6DBQ - chains D and H of the 8 polymer chains in the assembly; structure by electron microscopy, 4.22 A resolution (low resolution: residue-level contacts below are approximate; hydrogen-bond / salt-bridge calls are withheld).

== Chain D ==
Molecule: Recombination activating gene 2
Organism: Danio rerio
Reference sequence: Q1RLW7 (Q1RLW7_DANRE); residue numbers follow UniProt; this construct covers 1-530
Sequence (533 residues; row label = number of the first residue in the row; numbers below 1 keep their minus sign (Gly-2 is residue -2)):
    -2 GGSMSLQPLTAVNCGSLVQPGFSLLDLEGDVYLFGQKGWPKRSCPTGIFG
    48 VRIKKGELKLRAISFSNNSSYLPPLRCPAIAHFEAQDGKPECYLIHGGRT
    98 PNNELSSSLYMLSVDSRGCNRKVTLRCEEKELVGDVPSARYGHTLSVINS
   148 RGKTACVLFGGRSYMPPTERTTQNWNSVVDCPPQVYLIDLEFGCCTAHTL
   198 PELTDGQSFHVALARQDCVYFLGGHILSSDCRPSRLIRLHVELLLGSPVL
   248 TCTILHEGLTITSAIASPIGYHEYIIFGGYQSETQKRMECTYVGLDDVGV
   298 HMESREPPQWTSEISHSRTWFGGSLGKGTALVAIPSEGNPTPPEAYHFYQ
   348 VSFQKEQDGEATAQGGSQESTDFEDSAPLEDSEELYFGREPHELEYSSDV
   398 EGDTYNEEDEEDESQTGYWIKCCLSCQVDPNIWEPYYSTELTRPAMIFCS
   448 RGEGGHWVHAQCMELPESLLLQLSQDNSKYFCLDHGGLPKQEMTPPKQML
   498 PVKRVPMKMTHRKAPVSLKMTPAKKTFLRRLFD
Unresolved in the structure: -2 to 0, 352-530
Sequence notes: expression tag (-2 to 0)

== Chain H ==
Molecule: Reverse strand of 23-RSS substrate DNA
Sequence (61 nucleotides; numbered 1 to 61; the number before each row is that of its first residue):
     1 CTGCAGGGTTTTTGTACAGCCAGACAGTGGAGTACTACCACTGTGTAAGA
    51 CAGGCCAGATC

== How chain D and chain H interact ==
Residue-residue contacts (6):
  Lys38(D) - DG49(H)
  Arg39(D) - DA50(H)
  Arg39(D) - DC51(H)
  Ser40(D) - DA50(H)
  Arg118(D) - DA59(H)
  Arg118(D) - DT60(H)
Also at the interface, not in a pair above, chain D (6 interface residues in all): Lys51, Asn117
Also at the interface, not in a pair above, chain H (6 interface residues in all): DG58

== In short ==
Chain D and chain H each contribute 6 residues to their interface.
Chain D is Recombination activating gene 2 (Danio rerio) and chain H is Reverse strand of 23-RSS substrate
DNA; the structure, Cryo-EM structure of RAG in complex with 12-RSS and 23-RSS substrate DNAs, was determined
by electron microscopy (same publication as 6DBI, 6DBJ, 6DBL, 6DBO, 6DBR, 6DBT and 4 further entries).
